Entry 6ZB5 (electron microscopy, 2.85 A resolution); this record covers chains C and A of the 3 polymer chains in the assembly.

# Chain C (and A)
Protein: Spike glycoprotein
Source organism: Severe acute respiratory syndrome coronavirus 2
Notes: chain A of this document is another copy of the same molecule, construct and numbering; everything in this record applies to it too
UniProt: P0DTC2 (SPIKE_SARS2); the construct has insertions or renumbered stretches relative to UniProt, so the offset changes along the chain: 1-675 = UniProt 1-675; 687-1210 = UniProt 690-1213
Sequence (1259 residues; each row starts with the number of its first residue; note: 11 numbers in that range are skipped by the numbering (no residue carries them; nothing is unmodelled there); a row labelled like 675A-675N holds insertion residues (675A, then the next letters in order)):
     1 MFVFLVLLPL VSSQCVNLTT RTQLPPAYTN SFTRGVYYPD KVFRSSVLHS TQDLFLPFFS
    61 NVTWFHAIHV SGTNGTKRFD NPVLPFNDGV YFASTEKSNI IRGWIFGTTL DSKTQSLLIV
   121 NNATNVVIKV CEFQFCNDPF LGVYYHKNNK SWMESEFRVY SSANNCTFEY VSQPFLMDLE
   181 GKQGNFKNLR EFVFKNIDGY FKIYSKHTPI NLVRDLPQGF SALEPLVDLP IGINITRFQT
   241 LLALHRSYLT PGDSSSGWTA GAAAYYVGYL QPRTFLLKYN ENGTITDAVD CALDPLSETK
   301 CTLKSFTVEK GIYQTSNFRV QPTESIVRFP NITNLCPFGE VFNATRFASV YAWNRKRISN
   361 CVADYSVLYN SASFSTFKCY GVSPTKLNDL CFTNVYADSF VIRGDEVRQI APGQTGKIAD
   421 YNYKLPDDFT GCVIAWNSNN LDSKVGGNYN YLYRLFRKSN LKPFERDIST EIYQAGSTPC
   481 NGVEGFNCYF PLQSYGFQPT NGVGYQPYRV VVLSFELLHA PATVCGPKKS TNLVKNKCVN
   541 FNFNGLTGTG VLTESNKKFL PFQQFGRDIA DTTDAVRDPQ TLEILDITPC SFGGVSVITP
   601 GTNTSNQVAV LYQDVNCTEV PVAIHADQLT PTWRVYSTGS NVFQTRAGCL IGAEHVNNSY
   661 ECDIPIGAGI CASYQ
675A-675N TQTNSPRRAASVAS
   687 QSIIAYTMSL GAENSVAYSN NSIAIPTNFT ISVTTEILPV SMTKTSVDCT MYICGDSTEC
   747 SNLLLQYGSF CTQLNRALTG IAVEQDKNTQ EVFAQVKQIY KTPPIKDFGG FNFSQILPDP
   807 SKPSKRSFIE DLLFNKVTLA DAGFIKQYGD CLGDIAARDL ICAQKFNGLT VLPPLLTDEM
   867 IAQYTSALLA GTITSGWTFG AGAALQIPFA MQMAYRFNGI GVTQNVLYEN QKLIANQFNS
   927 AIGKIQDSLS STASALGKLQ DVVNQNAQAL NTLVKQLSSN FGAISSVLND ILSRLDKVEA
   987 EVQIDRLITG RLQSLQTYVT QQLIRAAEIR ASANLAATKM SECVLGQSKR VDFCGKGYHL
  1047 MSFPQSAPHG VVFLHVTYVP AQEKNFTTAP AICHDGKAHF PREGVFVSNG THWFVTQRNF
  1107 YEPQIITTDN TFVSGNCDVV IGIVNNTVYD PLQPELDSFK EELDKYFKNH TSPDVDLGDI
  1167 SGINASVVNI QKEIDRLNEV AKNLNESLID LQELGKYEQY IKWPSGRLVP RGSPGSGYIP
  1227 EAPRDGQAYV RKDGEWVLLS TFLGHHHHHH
Unresolved in the structure: 1-14, 19-24, 68-76, 144-155, 173-186, 211-215, 247-256, 619-631, 675A-675N, 826-828, 841-844, 938-940, 1137-1256
Construct notes: conflict Ala675J (Arg685 in P0DTC2); expression tag (1211-1256)
Swiss-Prot annotation at these positions:
  - region: Asn280 to Cys301 (Putative superantigen), Arg403 to Asp405 (Integrin-binding motif), Asn448 to Phe456 (Immunodominant HLA epitope recognized by the CD8+), Pro675F, Arg675G, Arg675H, Ala675I (Putative superantigen), Ser813 to Tyr834 (Fusion peptide 1), Lys832 to Phe852 (Fusion peptide 2), Asp1160 to Glu1199 (Heptad repeat 2)
  - site: Arg812, Ser813 (Cleavage)
  - glycosylation: Asn17 (N-linked (GlcNAc...) (complex) asparagine), Asn61 (N-linked (GlcNAc...) (hybrid) asparagine), Asn74 (N-linked (GlcNAc...) (complex) asparagine), Asn122 (N-linked (GlcNAc...) (hybrid) asparagine), Asn149 (N-linked (GlcNAc...) (complex) asparagine), Asn165 (N-linked (GlcNAc...) (complex) asparagine), Asn234 (N-linked (GlcNAc...) (high mannose) asparagine), Asn282 (N-linked (GlcNAc...) (complex) asparagine), Thr323 (O-linked (GalNAc) threonine), Ser325 (O-linked (HexNAc...) serine), Asn331 (N-linked (GlcNAc...) (complex) asparagine), Asn343 (N-linked (GlcNAc...) (complex) asparagine), Asn603 (N-linked (GlcNAc...) (hybrid) asparagine), Asn616 (N-linked (GlcNAc...) (complex) asparagine), Asn657 (N-linked (GlcNAc...) (complex) asparagine), Thr675A (O-linked (GlcNAc...) threonine), Thr675C (O-linked (GlcNAc...) threonine), Asn706 (N-linked (GlcNAc...) (high mannose) asparagine), Asn714 (N-linked (GlcNAc...) (hybrid) asparagine), Asn798 (N-linked (GlcNAc...) (hybrid) asparagine) and 6 more in UniProt
Disulfides: Cys291-Cys301, Cys336-Cys361, Cys379-Cys432, Cys391-Cys525, Cys538-Cys590, Cys617-Cys649, Cys662-Cys671, Cys740-Cys746, Cys837-Cys848, Cys1029-Cys1040, Cys1079-Cys1123
Covalently attached groups: N-acetylglucosamine (NAG) linked to Asn343, Asn616, Asn798, Asn1071
Residues lining bound ligands:
  - linoleic acid (EIC): Cys336, Phe338, Ile358, Ala363, Tyr365, Tyr369, Ala372, Phe374, Phe377, Leu387, Phe392, Val395, Leu513, Phe515
  - N-acetylglucosamine (NAG; 2-acetamido-2-deoxy-beta-D-glucopyranose), molecule 1: Thr108, Asn234, Thr236
  - N-acetylglucosamine (NAG), molecule 2: Glu132, Asn164, Asn165
  - N-acetylglucosamine (NAG), molecule 3: Arg457, Ser459, Asn460, Lys462, Glu465
From the paper describing this entry:
  - binding site for linoleic acid: Tyr365, Tyr369, Phe374, Arg408, Gln409
  - conformationally variable residues (domain motion, helix shift): Tyr365, Tyr369, Arg408, Gln409

# Interface between chain C and chain A
Contacting residue pairs (154):
  Gln52(C) - Asn748(A)
  Asn317(C) - Asp734(A)
  Asn317(C) - Met737(A)
  Arg319(C) - Asp734(A)  salt bridge
  Arg319(C) - Thr736(A)
  Arg319(C) - Gly741(A)
  Arg355(C) - Tyr200(A)
  Arg355(C) - Pro230(A)
  Gly381(C) - Arg980(A)
  Val382(C) - Arg980(A)
  Ser383(C) - Arg980(A)  hydrogen bond (backbone-backbone)
  Ser383(C) - Leu981(A)
  Ser383(C) - Asp982(A)  hydrogen bond (side chain-backbone)
  Ser383(C) - Glu985(A)  hydrogen bond
  Thr385(C) - Asp982(A)
  Lys386(C) - Leu978(A)  hydrogen bond (side chain-backbone)
  Lys386(C) - Ser979(A)
  Lys386(C) - Leu981(A)
  Leu390(C) - Ser979(A)
  Tyr396(C) - Tyr200(A)
  Tyr396(C) - Pro230(A)
  Arg403(C) - Ser373(A)  hydrogen bond
  Asp405(C) - Ser373(A)
  Asp405(C) - Phe374(A)
  Asp405(C) - Ser375(A)
  Arg408(C) - Phe374(A)
  Arg408(C) - Ser375(A)
  Thr415(C) - Pro384(A)
  Gly416(C) - Tyr369(A)
  Lys417(C) - Tyr369(A)
  Asp420(C) - Tyr369(A)
  Leu455(C) - Tyr369(A)  hydrophobic
  Phe456(C) - Asn370(A)
  Pro463(C) - Asp198(A)
  Pro463(C) - Gly199(A)
  Phe464(C) - Gly199(A)
  Phe464(C) - Gly232(A)
  Glu465(C) - Asn234(A)
  Arg466(C) - Ile231(A)
  Arg466(C) - Gly232(A)  hydrogen bond (backbone-backbone)
  Ile468(C) - Gln115(A)
  Ser469(C) - Lys113(A)
  Glu471(C) - Lys113(A)
  Tyr505(C) - Ser373(A)
  Leu517(C) - Arg980(A)
  Leu518(C) - Asp976(A)
  Gly545(C) - Ser979(A)
  Thr547(C) - Asn975(A)
  Thr547(C) - Ser979(A)  hydrogen bond
  Lys558(C) - Phe43(A)
  Phe559(C) - Phe43(A)  hydrophobic
  Phe562(C) - Lys41(A)
  Phe562(C) - Pro225(A)
  Gln563(C) - Lys41(A)
  Gln563(C) - Phe43(A)
  Phe565(C) - Phe43(A)  hydrogen bond (backbone-backbone)
  Gly566(C) - Phe43(A)
  Arg567(C) - Val42(A)
  Arg567(C) - Phe43(A)  hydrogen bond (backbone-backbone)
  Ile569(C) - Lys961(A)
  Ile569(C) - Ser964(A)
  Ala570(C) - Leu963(A)
  Asp571(C) - Ser964(A)
  Asp571(C) - Ser972(A)
  Asp571(C) - Val973(A)
  Thr588(C) - Gly839(A)
  Thr588(C) - Phe852(A)
  Pro589(C) - Tyr834(A)  hydrogen bond (backbone-side chain)
  Pro589(C) - Phe852(A)  hydrophobic
  Cys590(C) - Tyr834(A)
  Ser591(C) - Met737(A)
  Ser591(C) - Asp742(A)
  Phe592(C) - Lys832(A)
  Phe592(C) - Tyr834(A)  hydrophobic
  Phe592(C) - Lys851(A)
  Phe592(C) - Phe852(A)  hydrophobic
  Gln613(C) - Ile831(A)
  Gln613(C) - Thr856(A)
  Asp614(C) - Lys832(A)  hydrogen bond (side chain-backbone)
  Asp614(C) - Lys851(A)  salt bridge
  Val615(C) - Ile831(A)
  Val615(C) - Gln833(A)
  Asn616(C) - Gln833(A)
  Arg634(C) - Tyr834(A)
  Gln644(C) - Ile831(A)
  Arg646(C) - Thr863(A)
  Ala668(C) - Pro860(A)  hydrogen bond (backbone-backbone)
  Ala668(C) - Leu861(A)
  Ala668(C) - Thr863(A)
  Gly669(C) - Leu861(A)  hydrogen bond (backbone-backbone)
  Gly669(C) - Met866(A)
  Met694(C) - Leu861(A)  hydrophobic
  Met694(C) - Leu862(A)  hydrophobic
  Leu696(C) - Lys783(A)
  Leu696(C) - Gln869(A)
  Leu696(C) - Tyr870(A)
  Gly697(C) - Lys783(A)
  Ala698(C) - Lys783(A)
  Ala698(C) - Gln784(A)
  Ala698(C) - Ile785(A)  hydrogen bond (backbone-backbone)
  Glu699(C) - Ile785(A)
  Glu699(C) - Lys787(A)
  Asn700(C) - Gln784(A)
  Asn700(C) - Ile785(A)
  Asn700(C) - Tyr786(A)
  Val702(C) - Tyr786(A)  hydrophobic
  Val702(C) - Thr880(A)
  Val702(C) - Gln892(A)
  Tyr704(C) - Ile791(A)
  Tyr704(C) - Asp793(A)
  Tyr704(C) - Phe794(A)
  Tyr704(C) - Thr880(A)
  Tyr704(C) - Ile893(A)
  Tyr704(C) - Pro894(A)  hydrophobic
  Tyr704(C) - Phe895(A)  hydrogen bond (side chain-backbone)
  Asn706(C) - Asp793(A)
  Asn706(C) - Pro894(A)
  Ser708(C) - Pro894(A)
  Ile709(C) - Gln892(A)
  Ile709(C) - Ile893(A)  hydrophobic
  Ala710(C) - Leu891(A)
  Ala710(C) - Gln892(A)  hydrogen bond (backbone-backbone)
  Gln954(C) - Arg762(A)
  Thr958(C) - Arg762(A)
  Gln962(C) - Phe756(A)
  Gln962(C) - Gln759(A)
  Phe967(C) - Tyr753(A)
  Phe967(C) - Phe756(A)  hydrophobic
  Gly968(C) - Asp991(A)
  Lys983(C) - Asp427(A)
  Ser1000(C) - Phe756(A)
  Gln1007(C) - Gln759(A)
  Glu1014(C) - Arg1016(A)
  Arg1036(C) - Thr1024(A)
  Arg1036(C) - Glu1028(A)  salt bridge
  Arg1036(C) - Arg1036(A)
  Val1037(C) - Ser1027(A)  hydrogen bond (backbone-side chain)
  Val1037(C) - Glu1028(A)
  Asp1038(C) - Gly886(A)
  Lys1042(C) - Gly886(A)  hydrogen bond (side chain-backbone)
  Tyr1044(C) - Ala887(A)
  Pro1066(C) - Ala887(A)
  Glu1069(C) - Leu891(A)
  Asn1071(C) - Gln892(A)  hydrogen bond
  Thr1074(C) - Met897(A)
  Pro1076(C) - Tyr914(A)
  Phe1086(C) - Tyr914(A)  hydrophobic
  Pro1087(C) - Gln910(A)
  Val1091(C) - Tyr901(A)
  Arg1104(C) - Tyr901(A)
  Ser1120(C) - Asn911(A)
  Ser1120(C) - Glu915(A)  hydrogen bond
  Val1125(C) - Tyr914(A)
  Ile1127(C) - Gln917(A)
Other interface residues (no listed pair), chain C (131 interface residues in all): Thr302, Gln314, Ser316, Tyr421, Thr430, Lys462, Gln493, Val503, Ser514, His519, Gly548, Val551, Lys557, Leu560, Gln564, Ala647, Gly648, Pro665, Gly667, Ile670, Cys671, Ser701, Ala703, Ser705, Asn707, Pro712, Ser965, Asn966, Val984, Thr1003, Thr1006, Ile1010, Gly1043, Val1065, Ala1075, Phe1118, Val1126
Other interface residues (no listed pair), chain A (119 interface residues in all): Asp40, Arg44, Glu132, Asn165, Glu224, Ile233, Tyr365, Phe377, Val503, Ser732, Leu751, Gln752, Ser755, Thr758, Pro789, Gly829, Phe830, Cys837, Leu838, Gly854, Leu858, Pro859, Glu865, Trp883, Gly888, Ala890, Gln1002, Thr1006, Leu1009, Ile1010, Leu1031, Gly1032

# Summary
131 residues of chain C and 119 residues of chain A are in contact, with 20 hydrogen bonds and 3 salt bridges.
Among the polar pairs are Arg319(C)-Asp734(A), Asp614(C)-Lys851(A) and Arg1036(C)-Glu1028(A). The paper
reports a binding site for linoleic acid at Tyr365(C), Tyr369(C) and Phe374(C) among others; conformational
variability at Tyr365(C), Tyr369(C) and Arg408(C) among others.
Chain C and chain A are both Spike glycoprotein (Severe acute respiratory syndrome coronavirus 2); the
structure, SARS CoV-2 Spike protein, Closed conformation, C3 symmetry, was determined by electron microscopy
together with 6ZB4 from the same study.
